PDB entry 1NHQ | X-ray diffraction, 2.00 A resolution | chain A

[Chain A]
Protein: NADH peroxidase
Organism: Enterococcus faecalis
Notes: EC 1.11.1.1
UniProtKB: P37062 (NAPE_ENTFA); numbering as in UniProt (aligned over 1-447)
Chain sequence (447 residues; each row starts with the number of its first residue):
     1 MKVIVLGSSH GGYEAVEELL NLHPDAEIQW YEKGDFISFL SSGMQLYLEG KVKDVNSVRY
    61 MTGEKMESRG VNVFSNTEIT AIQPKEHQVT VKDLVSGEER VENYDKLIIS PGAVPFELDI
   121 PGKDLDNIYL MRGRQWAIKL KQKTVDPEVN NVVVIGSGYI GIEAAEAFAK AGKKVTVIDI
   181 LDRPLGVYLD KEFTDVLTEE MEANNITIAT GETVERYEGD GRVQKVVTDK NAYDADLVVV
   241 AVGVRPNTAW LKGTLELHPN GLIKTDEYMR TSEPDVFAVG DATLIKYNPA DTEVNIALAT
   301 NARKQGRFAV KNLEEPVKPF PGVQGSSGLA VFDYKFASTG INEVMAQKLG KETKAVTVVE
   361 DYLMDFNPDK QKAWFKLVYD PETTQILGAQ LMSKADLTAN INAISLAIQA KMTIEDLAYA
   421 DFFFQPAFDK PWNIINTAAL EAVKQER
Sequence notes: engineered mutation Ser42 (Cys in P37062)
Small-molecule neighbours: FAD (flavin-adenine dinucleotide): Leu6, Gly7, Ser8, Ser9, His10, Gly11, Gly12, Tyr31, Glu32, Lys33, Ser41, Ser42, Met44, Thr77, Glu78, Ile79, Ser110, Pro111, Gly112, Ala113, Met131, Arg132, Tyr159, Ile160, Glu163, Asn247, Trp250, Val279, Gly280, Asp281, Ala297, Leu298, Ala299, Thr300, Ala302
UniProt features mapped onto this chain:
  - active site: His10 (Proton acceptor)
  - binding site (FAD): Gly7 to Gly11, Glu32, Ser110 to Ala113, Arg132, Asp281, Ala299
  - binding site (NAD(+)): Ile160, Asp179, Tyr188, Gly243, Ala297, Gly328

[In short]
Chain A binds flavin-adenine dinucleotide. Curated annotation (UniProt) lists active-site residue His10, 13
FAD-binding residues and 6 NAD+-binding residues.
Chain A is NADH peroxidase (Enterococcus faecalis); the structure, Crystallographic analyses of NADH
peroxidase CYS42ALA and CYS42SER mutants: active site structure, mechanistic implications, and an ..., was
determined by X-ray diffraction together with 1NHP from the same study.
